7Y57 - chain A; structure by X-ray diffraction, 2.18 A resolution.

Chain A:
Molecule: NS1 protein
From: Human parvovirus B19
Notes: fragment: nuclease domain
UniProt: Q75U85 (Q75U85_PAVHB); numbering as in UniProt (aligned over 2-176)
Chain sequence (177 residues; numbered 0 to 176; the number before each row is that of its first residue; numbering starts at 0):
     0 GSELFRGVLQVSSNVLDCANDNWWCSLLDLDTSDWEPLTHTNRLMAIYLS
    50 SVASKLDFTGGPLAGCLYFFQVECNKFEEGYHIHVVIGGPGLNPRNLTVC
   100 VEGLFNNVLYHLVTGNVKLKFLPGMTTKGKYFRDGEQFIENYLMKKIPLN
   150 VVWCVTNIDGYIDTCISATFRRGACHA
Disordered / not traced: 0-1, 173-176
Construct notes: expression tag (0-1)
Modified / non-standard residues: Mse44 (selenomethionine; parent Met); Mse124 (selenomethionine; parent Met); Mse143 (selenomethionine; parent Met)
Reported in the primary citation:
  - mutagenesis - Y141A: abolished catalytic activity
  - catalytic residues: Tyr141
  - catalytic residues: Glu72, His81, His83 (citing earlier work)
  - mutagenesis - L121A: unchanged catalytic activity
  - mutagenesis - K127A/K129A: decreased binding to 67-ori-top/40-ori-bot mixture

In short:
From the paper: catalytic residues Tyr141, Glu72 and His81 among others; Y141A abolishes catalytic activity; 3
substitutions were tested in all.
Chain A is NS1 protein (Human parvovirus B19); the structure, Crystal structure of NS1 nuclease domain in P21
space group, was determined by X-ray diffraction (same publication as 7Y56).
